Entry 6G1W (X-ray diffraction, 1.90 A resolution); this record covers chains A and B.

[Chain A (and B)]
Name: Acetylcholinesterase
From: Tetronarce californica
Notes: EC 3.1.1.7; chain B of this document is another copy of the same molecule, construct and numbering; everything in this record applies to it too
UniProt: P04058 (ACES_TETCF); residues 1-565 here correspond to UniProt positions 22-586 (UniProt number = residue number + 21)
Sequence (565 residues; numbered 1 to 565; the number before each row is that of its first residue):
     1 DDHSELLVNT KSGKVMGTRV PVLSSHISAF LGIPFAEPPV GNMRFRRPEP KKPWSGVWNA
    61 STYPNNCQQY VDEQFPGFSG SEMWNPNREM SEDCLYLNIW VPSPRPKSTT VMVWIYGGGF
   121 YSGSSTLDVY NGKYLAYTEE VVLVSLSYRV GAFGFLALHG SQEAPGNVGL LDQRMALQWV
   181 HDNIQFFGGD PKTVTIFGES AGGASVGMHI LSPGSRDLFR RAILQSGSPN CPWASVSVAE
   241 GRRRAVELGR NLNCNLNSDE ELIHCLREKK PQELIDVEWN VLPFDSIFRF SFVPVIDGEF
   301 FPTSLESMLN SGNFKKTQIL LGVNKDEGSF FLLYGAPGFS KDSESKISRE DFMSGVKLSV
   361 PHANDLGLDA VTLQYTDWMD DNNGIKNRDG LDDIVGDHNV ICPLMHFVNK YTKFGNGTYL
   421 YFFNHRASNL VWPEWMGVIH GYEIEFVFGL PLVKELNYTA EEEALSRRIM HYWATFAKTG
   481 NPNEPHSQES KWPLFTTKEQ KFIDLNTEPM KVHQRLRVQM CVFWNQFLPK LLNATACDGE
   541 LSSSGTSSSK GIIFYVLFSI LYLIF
Not modelled in the structure: 1-3, 488-489, 536-565 (chain B: 1-3, 536-565)
Curated features (UniProtKB/Swiss-Prot):
  - active site: Ser200 (Acyl-ester intermediate), Glu327 (Charge relay system), His440 (Charge relay system)
  - lipidation: Ser543 (GPI-anchor amidated serine)
  - glycosylation (N-linked (GlcNAc...) asparagine): Asn59, Asn416, Asn457, Asn533
Cystine bridges: Cys67-Cys94, Cys254-Cys265, Cys402-Cys521
Glycans and other covalent adducts: N-acetylglucosamine (NAG) linked to Asn59, Asn416, Asn457
Ligand contacts: E0Z (2-[1-[2-[(3-chloranylacridin-9-yl)amino]ethyl]-1,2,3-triazol-4-yl]-N-[(3-methoxy-4-oxidanyl-phenyl)methyl]ethanamide): Asp72, Gly80, Trp84, Gly117, Gly118, Tyr121, Glu199, Ser200, Trp279, Leu282, Ser286, Ile287, Phe288, Arg289, Phe290, Phe330, Phe331, Tyr334, Gly335, Trp432, Met436, Ile439, His440, Gly441, Tyr442
What the authors report for this chain:
  - binding site for E0Z: Asp72, Trp84, Tyr121, Phe330, Tyr334, Trp432, Ile439
  - catalytic residues: Ser200, His440 (citing earlier work)

[How chain A and chain B interact]
Pairs across the interface (39; chain A residue first):
  Leu366(A) - Phe527(B)
  Leu366(A) - Lys530(B)
  Leu366(A) - Leu531(B)
  Asp369(A) - Lys530(B)  salt bridge
  Ala370(A) - Phe527(B)  hydrophobic
  Leu373(A) - Gln519(B)
  Leu373(A) - Val522(B)  hydrophobic
  Leu373(A) - Phe523(B)  hydrophobic
  Leu373(A) - Phe527(B)  hydrophobic
  Thr376(A) - Gln519(B)  hydrogen bond (backbone-side chain)
  Asp377(A) - Gln519(B)
  Trp378(A) - Arg515(B)  hydrogen bond (backbone-side chain)
  Trp378(A) - Val518(B)
  Trp378(A) - Gln519(B)  hydrogen bond (backbone-side chain)
  Trp378(A) - Val522(B)
  Met379(A) - Val518(B)  hydrophobic
  Asp381(A) - Arg515(B)  salt bridge
  Gln514(A) - Met379(B)
  Arg515(A) - Trp378(B)  hydrogen bond (side chain-backbone)
  Arg515(A) - Met379(B)
  Arg515(A) - Asp381(B)  salt bridge
  Val518(A) - Trp378(B)
  Val518(A) - Met379(B)  hydrophobic
  Gln519(A) - Leu373(B)  hydrogen bond (side chain-backbone)
  Gln519(A) - Thr376(B)  hydrogen bond (side chain-backbone)
  Gln519(A) - Asp377(B)
  Gln519(A) - Trp378(B)  hydrogen bond (side chain-backbone)
  Val522(A) - Leu373(B)  hydrophobic
  Phe527(A) - Leu366(B)
  Phe527(A) - Ala370(B)  hydrophobic
  Phe527(A) - Leu373(B)  hydrophobic
  Phe527(A) - Leu531(B)  hydrophobic
  Lys530(A) - Asp365(B)  salt bridge
  Lys530(A) - Leu366(B)
  Lys530(A) - Asp369(B)  salt bridge
  Leu531(A) - Leu366(B)  hydrophobic
  Ala534(A) - Thr535(B)
  Thr535(A) - Ala534(B)
  Thr535(A) - Thr535(B)
Other interface residues (no listed pair), chain A (23 interface residues in all): Asp365, Gln374, Asp380, Phe523
Other interface residues (no listed pair), chain B (22 interface residues in all): Gln374, Asp380

[Overview]
23 residues of chain A and 22 residues of chain B are in contact, with 7 hydrogen bonds and 5 salt bridges.
Among the polar pairs are Asp369(A)-Lys530(B), Asp381(A)-Arg515(B) and Lys530(A)-Asp365(B). Chain A binds
compound E0Z. From the paper: catalytic residues Ser200(A) and His440(A); a binding site for E0Z at Asp72(A),
Trp84(A) and Tyr121(A) among others.
Chain A and chain B are both Acetylcholinesterase (Tetronarce californica); the structure, Crystal structure
of Torpedo Californica acetylcholinesterase in complex with
2-{1-[2-(6-Chloro-1,2,3,4-tetrahydroacridin-9-ylamino)ethyl]-1H-1,2,3-triazol-4-yl}-N-[4-(hydroxy)-3-methoxybenzyl]acetamide,
was determined by X-ray diffraction together with 6G1U and 6G1V from the same study.
